PDB entry 5UMM | X-ray diffraction, 1.65 A resolution | chains A and B

Chain A:
Molecule: E3 ubiquitin-protein ligase Mdm2
Notes: EC 2.3.2.27
Reference sequence: Q00987 (MDM2_HUMAN); residue numbers follow UniProt; this construct covers 25-109
Amino-acid sequence (85 residues; numbered 25 to 109; the number before each row is that of its first residue):
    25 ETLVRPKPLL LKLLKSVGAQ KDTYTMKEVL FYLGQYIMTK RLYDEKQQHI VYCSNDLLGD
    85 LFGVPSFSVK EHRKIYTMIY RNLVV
Disordered / not traced: 25-26, 109

Chain B:
Molecule: Peptide inhibitor M3
Amino-acid sequence (12 residues; row label = number of the first residue in the row):
     1 LTFLEYWAQL MQ

Chain A / chain B interface:
Pairs across the interface (24):
  Lys51(A) with Met11(B), hydrogen bond (side chain-backbone)
  Leu54(A) with Trp7(B), hydrogen bond (backbone-side chain); Met11(B), hydrophobic
  Phe55(A) with Met11(B)
  Leu57(A) with Trp7(B), hydrophobic
  Gly58(A) with Phe3(B); Trp7(B)
  Ile61(A) with Phe3(B), hydrophobic; Trp7(B), hydrophobic
  Met62(A) with Phe3(B), hydrophobic; Leu4(B), hydrophobic
  Tyr67(A) with Phe3(B), hydrophobic
  Gln72(A) with Leu1(B); Thr2(B); Phe3(B), hydrogen bond (side chain-backbone); Tyr6(B)
  His73(A) with Tyr6(B)
  Val93(A) with Phe3(B), hydrophobic; Tyr6(B); Trp7(B), hydrophobic
  Lys94(A) with Tyr6(B)
  His96(A) with Gln9(B); Leu10(B)
  Tyr100(A) with Leu10(B), hydrogen bond (side chain-backbone)
Other interface residues (no listed pair), chain A (17 interface residues in all): Gln59, Val75, Ile99
Other interface residues (no listed pair), chain B (10 interface residues in all): Gln12

Summary:
17 residues of chain A face 10 of chain B across their interface; the contacts include 4 hydrogen bonds. Polar
contacts include Lys51(A)-Met11(B), Leu54(A)-Trp7(B) and Gln72(A)-Phe3(B).
Here chain A is E3 ubiquitin-protein ligase Mdm2 and chain B is Peptide inhibitor M3. Entry 5UMM (Crystal
structure of human MDM2 in complex with 12-mer peptide inhibitor M3) was determined by X-ray diffraction.
